PDB entry 8G5U | X-ray diffraction, 1.80 A resolution | chain A

Chain A:
Name: TnmK2
Source organism: Streptomyces sp. CB03234
Reference sequence: A0A125SA15 (A0A125SA15_9ACTN); residue numbers follow UniProt; this construct covers 1-489
Chain sequence (489 residues; each row starts with the number of its first residue):
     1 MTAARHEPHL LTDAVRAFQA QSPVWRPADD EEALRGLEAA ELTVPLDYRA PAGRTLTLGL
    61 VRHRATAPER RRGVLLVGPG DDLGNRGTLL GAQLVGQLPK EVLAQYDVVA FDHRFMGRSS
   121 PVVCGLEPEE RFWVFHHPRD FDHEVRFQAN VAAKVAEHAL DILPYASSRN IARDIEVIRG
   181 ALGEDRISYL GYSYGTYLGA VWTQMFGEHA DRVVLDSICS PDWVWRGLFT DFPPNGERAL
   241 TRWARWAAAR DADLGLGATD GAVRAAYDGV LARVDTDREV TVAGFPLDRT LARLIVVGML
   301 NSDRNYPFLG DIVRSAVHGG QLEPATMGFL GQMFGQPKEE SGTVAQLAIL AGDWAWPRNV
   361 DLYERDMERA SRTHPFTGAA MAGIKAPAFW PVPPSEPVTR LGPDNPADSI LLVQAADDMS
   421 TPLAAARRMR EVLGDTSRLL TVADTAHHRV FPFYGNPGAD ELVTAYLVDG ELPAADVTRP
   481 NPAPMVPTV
Disordered / not traced: 1-7, 489
Ligand contacts: 9VG (methyl (2E)-3-[(1aS,11S,11aS,14Z,18R)-3,18-dihydroxy-4,9-dioxo-4,9,10,11-tetrahydro-11aH-11,1a-hept[3]ene[1,5]diynonaphtho[2,3-h]oxireno[c]quinolin-11a-yl]but-2-enoate): Asp82, Leu83, Phe132, Val134, Phe135, Ser193, Tyr194, Cys219, Trp223, Trp225, Leu228, Phe232, Leu294, Gly298, Asn301, Met333, Phe334, Lys338, Gln346, Leu350, Met381, Ser420, Thr421

Summary:
Chain A binds compound 9VG.
Chain A is TnmK2 (Streptomyces sp. CB03234); the structure, Crystal structure of TnmK2 complexed with TNM B,
was determined by X-ray diffraction (same publication as 8G5S and 8G5T).
